Entry 6IY2 (electron microscopy, 3.47 A resolution); this record covers chains A and I of the 11 polymer chains in the assembly.

# Chain A
Molecule: Histone H3
Organism: Xenopus laevis
Reference sequence: A0A310TTQ1 (A0A310TTQ1_XENLA); residues 36-135 here correspond to UniProt positions 37-136 (UniProt number = residue number + 1)
Chain sequence (100 residues; numbered 36 to 135; the number before each row is that of its first residue):
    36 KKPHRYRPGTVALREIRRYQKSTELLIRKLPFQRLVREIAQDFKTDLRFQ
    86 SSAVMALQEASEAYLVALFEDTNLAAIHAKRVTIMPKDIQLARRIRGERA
Construct notes: conflict Ala110 (Cys111 in A0A310TTQ1)

# Chain I
Molecule: 147-nt DNA strand
Sequence (147 nucleotides; numbered 1 to 147; the number before each row is that of its first residue):
     1 ATCAAAACTGTGCCGCAGTCGGCCGACCTGAGGGTCGCCGGGGTCTGCGG
    51 GGGGACCCTCTGGAAAGTGAAGGATAAGTGACGAGCGGAGACGGGATGGC
   101 GAACAGACACAAACACACAAGAGGTGAATGTTAGGACTGTTGCAGAT

# Chain A / chain I interface
Pairs across the interface - 21 pairs, chain A then chain I:
  Lys36(A) with DA6(I), phosphate contact
  His39(A) with DA5(I), sugar contact
  Arg40(A) with DG83(I), hydrogen bond to the base; DA84(I), sugar contact
  Tyr41(A) with DA6(I), hydrogen bond to the phosphate; DA7(I), sugar contact; DA84(I), phosphate contact
  Gly44(A) with DG83(I), hydrogen bond to the phosphate
  Val46(A) with DG83(I), phosphate contact; DA84(I), phosphate contact
  Ala47(A) with DG83(I), hydrogen bond to the phosphate
  Arg49(A) with DA7(I), hydrogen bond to the phosphate; DC8(I), phosphate contact
  Lys56(A) with DT9(I), salt bridge to the phosphate
  Arg63(A) with DA91(I), sugar contact
  Lys64(A) with DC92(I), phosphate contact
  Leu65(A) with DA91(I), phosphate contact; DC92(I), hydrogen bond to the phosphate
  Pro66(A) with DA91(I), phosphate contact
  Arg69(A) with DA91(I), salt bridge to the phosphate
  Arg83(A) with DG101(I), hydrogen bond to the sugar
Interface residues without a listed pair, chain A (17 interface residues in all): Pro43, Thr45
Interface residues without a listed pair, chain I (12 interface residues in all): DC82, DA102

# In short
17 residues of chain A face 12 of chain I across their interface; the contacts include 7 hydrogen bonds and 2
salt bridges. Polar pairs include Arg40(A)-DG83(I), Arg83(A)-DG101(I) and Tyr41(A)-DA6(I).
Here chain A is Histone H3 (Xenopus laevis) and chain I is a 147-nt DNA strand. Entry 6IY2 (Structure of
Snf2-MMTV-A nucleosome complex at shl2 in ADP state) was determined by electron microscopy together with 5Z3U,
5Z3V, 5Z3L, 5Z3O and 6IY3 from the same study.
